Entry 6DFG (electron microscopy, 4.42 A resolution (low resolution: residue-level contacts below are approximate; hydrogen-bond / salt-bridge calls are withheld)); this record covers chains A and B of the 12 polymer chains in the assembly.

[Chain A]
Name: Envelope glycoprotein gp160
Organism: Human immunodeficiency virus 1
Reference sequence: Q2N0S6 (Q2N0S6_9HIV1); the construct lacks a stretch of the UniProt sequence and is renumbered around it, so the offset changes along the chain: 31-141 = UniProt 30-140; 150-184 = UniProt 141-175; 189-309 = UniProt 188-308; 312-323 = UniProt 309-320; 2 more segments
Sequence (476 residues; row label = number of the first residue in the row; note: 15 numbers in that range are skipped by the numbering (no residue carries them; nothing is unmodelled there); a row labelled like 184A-184L holds insertion residues (184A, then the next letters in order)):
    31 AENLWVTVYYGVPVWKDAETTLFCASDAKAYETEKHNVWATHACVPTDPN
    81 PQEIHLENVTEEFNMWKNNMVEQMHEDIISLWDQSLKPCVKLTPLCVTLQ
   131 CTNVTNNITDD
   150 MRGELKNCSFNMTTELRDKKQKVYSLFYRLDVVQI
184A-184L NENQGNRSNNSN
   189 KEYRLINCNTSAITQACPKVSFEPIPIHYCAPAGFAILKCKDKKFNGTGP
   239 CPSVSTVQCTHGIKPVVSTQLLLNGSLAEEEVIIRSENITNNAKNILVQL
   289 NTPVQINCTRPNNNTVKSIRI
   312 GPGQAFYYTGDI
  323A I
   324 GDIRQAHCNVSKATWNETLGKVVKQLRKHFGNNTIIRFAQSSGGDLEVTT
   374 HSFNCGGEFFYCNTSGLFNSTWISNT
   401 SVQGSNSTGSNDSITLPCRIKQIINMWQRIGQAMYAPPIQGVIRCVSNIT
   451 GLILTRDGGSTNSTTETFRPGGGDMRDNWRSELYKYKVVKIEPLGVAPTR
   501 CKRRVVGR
Unresolved in the structure: 31-32, 58-65, 150-152, 184A-184L, 403-409, 459-462, 504-508
Differences from the reference sequence: conflict Glu106 (Thr105 in Q2N0S6), Ile271 (Met270 in Q2N0S6), Leu288 (Phe287 in Q2N0S6), Val304 (Arg303 in Q2N0S6), Tyr319 (Ala316 in Q2N0S6), Asn332 (Thr330 in Q2N0S6), Gln363 (Asn361 in Q2N0S6), Cys501 (Ala498 in Q2N0S6)
Disulfides: Cys54-Cys74, Cys119-Cys205, Cys126-Cys196, Cys131-Cys157, Cys218-Cys247, Cys228-Cys239, Cys296-Cys331, Cys378-Cys445, Cys385-Cys418
Covalent attachments: N-acetylglucosamine (NAG) linked to Asn133, Asn137, Asn156, Asn160, Asn197, Asn234, Asn262, Asn276, Asn295, Asn301, Asn339, Asn386, Asn448; glycan linked to Asn332, Asn392
From the paper describing this entry:
  - post-translational modification sites: Asn137, Asn332, Asn392

[Chain B]
Name: Envelope glycoprotein gp160
Organism: Human immunodeficiency virus 1
Reference sequence: Q2N0S8 (Q2N0S8_9HIV1); residues 512-664 here correspond to UniProt positions 511-663 (UniProt number = residue number - 1)
Sequence (162 residues; each row starts with the number of its first residue):
   512 AVGIGAVSLGFLGAAGSTMGAASMTLTVQARNLLSGIVQQQSNLLRAPEP
   562 QQHLLKDTHWGIKQLQARVLAVEHYLRDQQLLGIWGCSGKLICCTNVPWN
   612 SSWSNRNLSEIWDNMTWLQWDKEISNYTQIIYGLLEESQNQQEKNEQDLL
   662 ALDGTKHHHHHH
Unresolved in the structure: 512-521, 547-571, 662-673
Differences from the reference sequence: conflict Ser519 (Phe518 in Q2N0S8), Pro559 (Ile558 in Q2N0S8), Pro561 (Ala560 in Q2N0S8), Asp568 (Leu567 in Q2N0S8), His570 (Val569 in Q2N0S8), His585 (Arg584 in Q2N0S8), Cys605 (Thr604 in Q2N0S8); expression tag (665-673)
Disulfides: Cys598-Cys604

[Interface between chain A and chain B]
Residue-residue contacts - 59 pairs, chain A then chain B:
  Leu34(A) - Pro609(B)
  Leu34(A) - Trp610(B)
  Leu34(A) - Leu619(B)
  Trp35(A) - Asn607(B)
  Trp35(A) - Val608(B)
  Trp35(A) - Pro609(B)
  Trp35(A) - Trp610(B)
  Val36(A) - Thr606(B)
  Val36(A) - Val608(B)
  Val36(A) - Trp610(B)
  Thr37(A) - Cys604(B)
  Thr37(A) - Cys605(B)
  Val38(A) - Trp596(B)
  Val38(A) - Cys598(B)
  Val38(A) - Cys604(B)
  Tyr39(A) - Ile603(B)
  Tyr39(A) - Trp623(B)
  Tyr40(A) - Leu537(B)
  Tyr40(A) - Leu593(B)
  Tyr40(A) - Lys601(B)
  Gly41(A) - Leu537(B)
  Gly41(A) - Trp628(B)
  Val42(A) - Ala526(B)
  Val42(A) - Leu537(B)
  Val42(A) - Gln540(B)
  Pro43(A) - Trp628(B)
  Pro43(A) - Leu629(B)
  Pro43(A) - Asp632(B)
  Trp45(A) - Leu523(B)
  Trp45(A) - Leu629(B)
  Thr51(A) - Lys574(B)
  Ile84(A) - Phe522(B)
  Ile84(A) - Leu523(B)
  Leu86(A) - Gly524(B)
  Glu87(A) - Gly527(B)
  Glu87(A) - Ser528(B)
  Asn88(A) - Ser528(B)
  Val89(A) - Gly527(B)
  Ala221(A) - Ala582(B)
  Gly222(A) - Leu544(B)
  Gln246(A) - Asn543(B)
  Lys490(A) - His585(B)
  Glu492(A) - His585(B)
  Glu492(A) - Arg588(B)
  Leu494(A) - Tyr643(B)
  Val496(A) - Trp596(B)
  Val496(A) - Trp631(B)
  Ala497(A) - Trp623(B)
  Ala497(A) - Trp631(B)
  Pro498(A) - Trp610(B)
  Pro498(A) - Leu619(B)
  Pro498(A) - Trp623(B)
  Pro498(A) - Trp631(B)
  Cys501(A) - Cys605(B)  disulfide
  Lys502(A) - Thr606(B)
  Lys502(A) - Asn607(B)
  Arg503(A) - Cys605(B)
  Arg503(A) - Thr606(B)
  Arg503(A) - Asn607(B)
Other interface residues (no listed pair), chain A (32 interface residues in all): Pro220, Ile491, Pro493
Other interface residues (no listed pair), chain B (40 interface residues in all): Ala525, Leu545, Ser546, Gln577, Ala578, Leu602, Asn616
Disulfides between the chains: Cys501(A)-Cys605(B)

[Summary]
32 residues of chain A and 40 residues of chain B are in contact, with 1 disulfide bond. Covalently linked
N-acetylglucosamine: at Asn133(A), Asn137(A), Asn156(A), Asn160(A), Asn197(A) and Asn234(A) and 8 more. The
paper reports modification sites Asn137(A), Asn332(A) and Asn392(A).
Here chain A is Envelope glycoprotein gp160 and chain B is Envelope glycoprotein gp160, both from Human
immunodeficiency virus 1. Entry 6DFG (BG505 MD39 SOSIP trimer in complex with mature BG18 fragment antigen
binding) was determined by electron microscopy.
